PDB entry 5G06 | electron microscopy, 4.20 A resolution (low resolution: residue-level contacts below are approximate; hydrogen-bond / salt-bridge calls are withheld) | chains E and H of the 11 polymer chains in the assembly

[Chain E]
Protein: Exosome complex component RRP42
Organism: Saccharomyces cerevisiae
UniProtKB: Q12277 (RRP42_YEAST); residue numbers follow UniProt; this construct covers 1-265
Chain sequence (265 residues; numbered 1 to 265; the number before each row is that of its first residue):
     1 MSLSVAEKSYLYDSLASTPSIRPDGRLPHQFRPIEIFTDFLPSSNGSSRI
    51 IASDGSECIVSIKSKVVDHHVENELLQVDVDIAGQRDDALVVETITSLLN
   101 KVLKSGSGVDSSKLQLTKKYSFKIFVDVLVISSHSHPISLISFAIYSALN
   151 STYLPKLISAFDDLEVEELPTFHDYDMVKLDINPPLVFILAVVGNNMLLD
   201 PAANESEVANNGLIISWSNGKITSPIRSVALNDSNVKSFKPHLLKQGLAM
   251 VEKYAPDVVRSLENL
Sequence notes: conflict I138 (Val in Q12277)

[Chain H]
Protein: Exosome complex component RRP4
Organism: Saccharomyces cerevisiae
UniProtKB: P38792 (RRP4_YEAST); residue numbers follow UniProt; this construct covers 1-359
Chain sequence (359 residues; numbered 1 to 359; the number before each row is that of its first residue):
     1 MSEVITITKRNGAFQNSSNLSYNNTGISDDENDEEDIYMHDVNSASKSES
    51 DSQIVTPGELVTDDPIWMRGHGTYFLDNMTYSSVAGTVSRVNRLLSVIPL
   101 KGRYAPETGDHVVGRIAEVGNKRWKVDIGGKQHAVLMLGSVNLPGGILRR
   151 KSESDELQMRSFLKEGDLLNAEVQSLFQDGSASLHTRSLKYGKLRNGMFC
   201 QVPSSLIVRAKNHTHNLPGNITVVLGVNGYIWLRKTSQMDLARDTPSANN
   251 SSSIKSTGPTGAVSLNPSITRLEEESSWQIYSDENDPSISNNIRQAICRY
   301 ANVIKALAFCEIGITQQRIVSAYEASMVYSNVGELIEKNVMESIGSDILT
   351 AEKMRGNGN
Not modelled in the structure: 1, 17-49, 245-274, 358-359
Curated features (UniProtKB/Swiss-Prot):
  - modified residue: S2 (N-acetylserine), S28 (Phosphoserine), S268 (Phosphoserine)
  - mutagenesis: L136 (L136P: In RRP4-1; temperature-sensitive(ts) lethal mutation)

[Chain E / chain H interface]
Residue-residue contacts (67; chain E residue first):
  M1(E) - E165(H)
  M1(E) - G166(H)
  S2(E) - R115(H)
  L3(E) - R115(H)
  L3(E) - G166(H)
  S4(E) - G166(H)
  S4(E) - D167(H)
  S4(E) - L168(H)
  V5(E) - K164(H)
  V5(E) - D167(H)
  V5(E) - D283(H)
  A6(E) - N285(H)
  E7(E) - F199(H)
  S9(E) - N285(H)
  Y10(E) - N196(H)
  Y10(E) - G197(H)
  Y10(E) - M198(H)
  Y10(E) - N285(H)
  Y10(E) - I289(H)
  Y10(E) - R294(H)
  Y10(E) - I297(H)
  D13(E) - N285(H)
  D13(E) - R294(H)
  S14(E) - M198(H)
  S14(E) - R294(H)
  S17(E) - R294(H)
  I21(E) - R294(H)
  I21(E) - C298(H)
  R22(E) - C298(H)
  P23(E) - N302(H)
  D24(E) - N302(H)
  D24(E) - V332(H)
  D24(E) - I336(H)
  G25(E) - G333(H)
  L27(E) - N331(H)
  H29(E) - V4(H)
  Q30(E) - V4(H)
  Q30(E) - N331(H)
  Q30(E) - G333(H)
  F31(E) - V4(H)
  F31(E) - I5(H)
  P33(E) - T6(H)
  I34(E) - T6(H)
  I34(E) - I7(H)
  I34(E) - T8(H)
  E35(E) - T8(H)
  I36(E) - I7(H)
  I36(E) - T8(H)
  I36(E) - R10(H)
  F37(E) - R10(H)
  F37(E) - A13(H)
  F37(E) - F14(H)
  F37(E) - N16(H)
  T38(E) - N11(H)
  T38(E) - G12(H)
  T38(E) - A13(H)
  D39(E) - G12(H)
  F40(E) - F14(H)
  R49(E) - F14(H)
  R49(E) - Q15(H)
  V258(E) - V4(H)
  S261(E) - S2(H)
  S261(E) - K9(H)
  L262(E) - I7(H)
  L265(E) - K9(H)
  L265(E) - R10(H)
  L265(E) - N11(H)
Also at the interface, not in a pair above, chain E (42 interface residues in all): L11, P19, R26, R32, I59, Y254, D257, N264
Also at the interface, not in a pair above, chain H (43 interface residues in all): L194, R195, W232, I293, Q295, K305, E337, K338

[Overview]
42 residues of chain E and 43 residues of chain H are in contact. UniProt lists one mutagenesis site on chain
H.
Here chain E is Exosome complex component RRP42 and chain H is Exosome complex component RRP4, both from
Saccharomyces cerevisiae. Entry 5G06 (Cryo-EM structure of yeast cytoplasmic exosome) was determined by
electron microscopy.
